Entry 7V7B (electron microscopy, 4.20 A resolution (low resolution: residue-level contacts below are approximate; hydrogen-bond / salt-bridge calls are withheld)); this record covers chains A and B of the 4 polymer chains in the assembly.

Chain A:
Protein: DDB1- and CUL4-associated factor 1
From: Homo sapiens
Notes: EC 2.7.11.1
Reference sequence: Q9Y4B6 (DCAF1_HUMAN); numbering as in UniProt (aligned over 1-1507)
Chain sequence (1507 residues; row label = number of the first residue in the row):
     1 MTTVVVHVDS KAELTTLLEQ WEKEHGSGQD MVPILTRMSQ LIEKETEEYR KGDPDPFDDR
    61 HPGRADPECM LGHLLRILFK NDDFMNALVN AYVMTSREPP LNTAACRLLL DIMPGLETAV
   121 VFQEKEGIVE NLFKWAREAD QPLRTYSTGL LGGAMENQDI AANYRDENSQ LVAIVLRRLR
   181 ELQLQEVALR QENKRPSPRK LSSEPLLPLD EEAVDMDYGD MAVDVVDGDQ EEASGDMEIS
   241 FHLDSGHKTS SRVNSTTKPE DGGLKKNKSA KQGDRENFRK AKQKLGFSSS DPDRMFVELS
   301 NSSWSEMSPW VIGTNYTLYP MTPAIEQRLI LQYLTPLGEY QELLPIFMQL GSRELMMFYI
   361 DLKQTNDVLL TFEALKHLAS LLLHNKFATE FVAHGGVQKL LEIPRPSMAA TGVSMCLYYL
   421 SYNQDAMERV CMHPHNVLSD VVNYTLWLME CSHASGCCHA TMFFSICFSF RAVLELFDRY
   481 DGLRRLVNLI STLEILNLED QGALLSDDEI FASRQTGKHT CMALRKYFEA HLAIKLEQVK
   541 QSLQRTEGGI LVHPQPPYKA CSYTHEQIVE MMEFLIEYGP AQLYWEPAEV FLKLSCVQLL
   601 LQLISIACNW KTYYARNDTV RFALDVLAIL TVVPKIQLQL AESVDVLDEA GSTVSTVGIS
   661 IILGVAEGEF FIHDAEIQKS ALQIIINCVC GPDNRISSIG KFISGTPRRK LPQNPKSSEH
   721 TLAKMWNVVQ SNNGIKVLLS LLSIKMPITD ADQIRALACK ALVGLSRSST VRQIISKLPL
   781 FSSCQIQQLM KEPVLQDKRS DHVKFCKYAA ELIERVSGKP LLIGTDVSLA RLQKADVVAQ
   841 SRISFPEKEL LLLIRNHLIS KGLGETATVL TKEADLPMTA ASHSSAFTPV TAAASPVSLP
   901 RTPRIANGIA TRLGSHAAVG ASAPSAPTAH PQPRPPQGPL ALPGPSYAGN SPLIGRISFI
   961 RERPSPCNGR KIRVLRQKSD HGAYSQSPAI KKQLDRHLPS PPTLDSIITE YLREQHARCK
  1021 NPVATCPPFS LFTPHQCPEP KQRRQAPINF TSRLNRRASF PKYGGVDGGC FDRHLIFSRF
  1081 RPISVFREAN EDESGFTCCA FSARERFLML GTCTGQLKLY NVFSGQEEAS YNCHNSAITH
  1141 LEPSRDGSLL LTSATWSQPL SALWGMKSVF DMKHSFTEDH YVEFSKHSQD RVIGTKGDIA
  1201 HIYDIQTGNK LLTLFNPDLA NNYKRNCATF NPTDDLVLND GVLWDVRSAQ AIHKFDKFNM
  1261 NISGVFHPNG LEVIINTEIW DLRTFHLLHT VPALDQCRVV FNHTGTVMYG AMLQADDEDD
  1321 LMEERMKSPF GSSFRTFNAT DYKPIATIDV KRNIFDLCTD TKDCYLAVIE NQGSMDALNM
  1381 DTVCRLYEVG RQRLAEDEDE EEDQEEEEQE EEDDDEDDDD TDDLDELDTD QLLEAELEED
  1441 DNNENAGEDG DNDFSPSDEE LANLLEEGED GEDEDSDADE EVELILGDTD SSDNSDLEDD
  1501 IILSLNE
Disordered / not traced: 195-322, 695-715, 880-1000, 1315-1327, 1394-1507
Swiss-Prot annotation at these positions:
  - motif: Val1242 to Ala1249 (DWD box 1), Glu1278 to Phe1285 (DWD box 2)
  - modified residue: Ser202 (Phosphoserine), Ser255 (Phosphoserine), Lys701 (N6-acetyllysine), Ser828 (Phosphoserine), Thr888 (Phosphothreonine), Ser895 (Phosphoserine), Ser898 (Phosphoserine), Ser979 (Phosphoserine), Ser1000 (Phosphoserine), Ser1328 (Phosphoserine)
Cystine bridges: Cys1019-Cys1037

Chain B:
Protein: DNA damage-binding protein 1
From: Homo sapiens
Reference sequence: Q16531 (DDB1_HUMAN); residue numbers follow UniProt; this construct covers 1-1140
Chain sequence (1140 residues; row label = number of the first residue in the row):
     1 MSYNYVVTAQ KPTAVNGCVT GHFTSAEDLN LLIAKNTRLE IYVVTAEGLR PVKEVGMYGK
    61 IAVMELFRPK GESKDLLFIL TAKYNACILE YKQSGESIDI ITRAHGNVQD RIGRPSETGI
   121 IGIIDPECRM IGLRLYDGLF KVIPLDRDNK ELKAFNIRLE ELHVIDVKFL YGCQAPTICF
   181 VYQDPQGRHV KTYEVSLREK EFNKGPWKQE NVEAEASMVI AVPEPFGGAI IIGQESITYH
   241 NGDKYLAIAP PIIKQSTIVC HNRVDPNGSR YLLGDMEGRL FMLLLEKEEQ MDGTVTLKDL
   301 RVELLGETSI AECLTYLDNG VVFVGSRLGD SQLVKLNVDS NEQGSYVVAM ETFTNLGPIV
   361 DMCVVDLERQ GQGQLVTCSG AFKEGSLRII RNGIGIHEHA SIDLPGIKGL WPLRSDPNRE
   421 TDDTLVLSFV GQTRVLMLNG EEVEETELMG FVDDQQTFFC GNVAHQQLIQ ITSASVRLVS
   481 QEPKALVSEW KEPQAKNISV ASCNSSQVVV AVGRALYYLQ IHPQELRQIS HTEMEHEVAC
   541 LDITPLGDSN GLSPLCAIGL WTDISARILK LPSFELLHKE MLGGEIIPRS ILMTTFESSH
   601 YLLCALGDGA LFYFGLNIET GLLSDRKKVT LGTQPTVLRT FRSLSTTNVF ACSDRPTVIY
   661 SSNHKLVFSN VNLKEVNYMC PLNSDGYPDS LALANNSTLT IGTIDEIQKL HIRTVPLYES
   721 PRKICYQEVS QCFGVLSSRI EVQDTSGGTT ALRPSASTQA LSSSVSSSKL FSSSTAPHET
   781 SFGEEVEVHN LLIIDQHTFE VLHAHQFLQN EYALSLVSCK LGKDPNTYFI VGTAMVYPEE
   841 AEPKQGRIVV FQYSDGKLQT VAEKEVKGAV YSMVEFNGKL LASINSTVRL YEWTTEKELR
   901 TECNHYNNIM ALYLKTKGDF ILVGDLMRSV LLLAYKPMEG NFEEIARDFN PNWMSAVEIL
   961 DDDNFLGAEN AFNLFVCQKD SAATTDEERQ HLQEVGLFHL GEFVNVFCHG SLVMQNLGET
  1021 STPTQGSVLF GTVNGMIGLV TSLSESWYNL LLDMQNRLNK VIKSVGKIEH SFWRSFHTER
  1081 KTEPATGFID GDLIESFLDI SRPKMQEVVA NLQYDDGSGM KREATADDLI KVVEELTRIH
Disordered / not traced: 1018-1022, 1117-1118
Swiss-Prot annotation at these positions:
  - modified residue: Ser2 (N-acetylserine), Lys1067 (N6-acetyllysine), Thr1125 (Phosphothreonine)
  - cross-link: Lys1121 (Glycyl lysine isopeptide (Lys-Gly) (interchain with G-Cter in SUMO2))
Cystine bridges: Cys18-Cys313

Chain A / chain B interface:
Residue-residue contacts (96):
  Glu342(A) with Glu939(B); Glu943(B)
  Leu344(A) with Glu939(B)
  Pro345(A) with Glu939(B)
  Gln349(A) with Met938(B)
  Asn385(A) with Glu902(B)
  Lys386(A) with Pro937(B); Met938(B); Glu939(B)
  Glu428(A) with Arg900(B)
  Lys540(A) with Ser773(B)
  Tyr558(A) with Glu865(B)
  Leu575(A) with Thr775(B)
  Pro1022(A) with Asn211(B)
  Ala1024(A) with Asn211(B)
  Thr1025(A) with His240(B); Tyr245(B); Ala247(B)
  Cys1026(A) with Ala247(B)
  Pro1027(A) with Ala247(B); Ile248(B)
  Pro1028(A) with Ala247(B)
  Pro1038(A) with Glu213(B); Ala214(B)
  Glu1039(A) with Glu215(B)
  Pro1040(A) with Ala214(B); Glu215(B)
  Lys1041(A) with Glu215(B); Gln234(B); Glu784(B)
  Gln1042(A) with Glu215(B)
  Arg1043(A) with Thr257(B); Glu784(B); Glu785(B)
  Ile1048(A) with Glu839(B); Glu840(B)
  Asn1049(A) with Val836(B); Tyr837(B); Glu840(B); Ala841(B); Pro843(B)
  Phe1050(A) with Leu926(B)
  Thr1051(A) with Val836(B); Pro843(B); Tyr871(B)
  Ser1052(A) with Tyr812(B)
  Leu1054(A) with Tyr871(B)
  Asn1055(A) with Arg722(B); Tyr812(B); Leu814(B)
  Arg1057(A) with Met954(B); Asn970(B)
  Ala1058(A) with Asn1005(B); Val1033(B)
  Ser1059(A) with Arg327(B); Leu328(B); Pro358(B)
  Lys1062(A) with Asn970(B); Ala971(B); Phe972(B)
  Val1066(A) with Glu117(B); Thr118(B)
  Asp1067(A) with Glu117(B)
  Leu1075(A) with Glu842(B)
  Ile1076(A) with Ile909(B); Leu926(B); Met927(B); Trp953(B)
  Arg1079(A) with Glu842(B)
  Arg1106(A) with Glu987(B); Glu988(B)
  Asn1121(A) with Glu987(B)
  Phe1123(A) with Asp986(B); Glu987(B); Gln990(B)
  His1187(A) with Arg111(B)
  Pro1232(A) with Ile112(B)
  Pro1268(A) with Ile112(B)
  Asn1269(A) with Ile112(B)
  Gly1270(A) with Ile112(B)
  Leu1271(A) with Arg158(B)
  Asp1281(A) with Arg158(B)
  Arg1283(A) with Arg158(B)
  Thr1304(A) with Arg1080(B)
  Gly1305(A) with Arg114(B)
  Thr1306(A) with Arg114(B)
  Ala1339(A) with Arg114(B)
  Thr1340(A) with Arg114(B)
  Lys1362(A) with Pro951(B)
  Cys1364(A) with Phe949(B)
  Glu1388(A) with Asn907(B); Arg928(B)
  Val1389(A) with Ile909(B)
  Gly1390(A) with Ile909(B)
  Arg1391(A) with Tyr906(B); Asn907(B)
Interface residues without a listed pair, chain A (74 interface residues in all): Arg165, His384, Ile550, Asn1021, Val1023, Arg1056, Phe1060, Pro1061, Asp1072, Thr1233, Thr1284, Leu1288, Asp1363, Gln1392
Interface residues without a listed pair, chain B (85 interface residues in all): Gly113, Asp137, Glu160, Leu162, Val212, Glu235, Ser236, Thr238, Val360, Lys769, Ser772, Glu787, Lys844, Ala869, Glu898, Asn908, Leu912, Gly940, Asn941, Asn950, Arg989, Phe1003, Glu1079, Lys1081

In short:
Chain A and chain B form an interface of 74 and 85 residues respectively.
Here chain A is DDB1- and CUL4-associated factor 1 and chain B is DNA damage-binding protein 1, both from Homo
sapiens. Entry 7V7B (CryoEM structure of DDB1-VprBP complex in ARM-up conformation) was determined by electron
microscopy.
